PDB entry 3J9T | electron microscopy, 6.90 A resolution (low resolution: residue-level contacts below are approximate; hydrogen-bond / salt-bridge calls are withheld) | chains M and Q of the 28 polymer chains in the assembly

# Chain M
Molecule: V-type proton ATPase subunit D
From: Saccharomyces cerevisiae
Reference sequence: P32610 (VATD_YEAST); numbering as in UniProt (aligned over 1-256)
Amino-acid sequence (256 residues; numbered 1 to 256; the number before each row is that of its first residue):
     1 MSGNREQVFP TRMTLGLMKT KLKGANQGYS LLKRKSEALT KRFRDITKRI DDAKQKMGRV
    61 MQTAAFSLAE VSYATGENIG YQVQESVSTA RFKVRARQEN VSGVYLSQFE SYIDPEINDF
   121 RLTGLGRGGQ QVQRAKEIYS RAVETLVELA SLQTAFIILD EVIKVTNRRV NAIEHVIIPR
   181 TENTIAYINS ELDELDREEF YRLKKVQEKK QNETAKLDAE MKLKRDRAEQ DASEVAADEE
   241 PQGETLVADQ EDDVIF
Disordered / not traced: 1-7, 218-256

# Chain Q
Molecule: V-type proton ATPase subunit d
From: Saccharomyces cerevisiae
Reference sequence: P32366 (VA0D_YEAST); numbering as in UniProt (aligned over 1-345)
Amino-acid sequence (345 residues; numbered 1 to 345; the number before each row is that of its first residue):
     1 MEGVYFNIDN GFIEGVVRGY RNGLLSNNQY INLTQCDTLE DLKLQLSSTD YGNFLSSVSS
    61 ESLTTSLIQE YASSKLYHEF NYIRDQSSGS TRKFMDYITY GYMIDNVALM ITGTIHDRDK
   121 GEILQRCHPL GWFDTLPTLS VATDLESLYE TVLVDTPLAP YFKNCFDTAE ELDDMNIEII
   181 RNKLYKAYLE DFYNFVTEEI PEPAKECMQT LLGFEADRRS INIALNSLQS SDIDPDLKSD
   241 LLPNIGKLYP LATFHLAQAQ DFEGVRAALA NVYEYRGFLE TGNLEDHFYQ LEMELCRDAF
   301 TQQFAISTVW AWMKSKEQEV RNITWIAECI AQNQRERINN YISVY
Curated features (UniProtKB/Swiss-Prot):
  - modified residue: Met1 (N-acetylmethionine)

# How chain M and chain Q interact
Pairs across the interface - 66 pairs, chain M then chain Q:
  Thr63(M) - Gln334(Q)
  Thr63(M) - Arg337(Q)
  Phe66(M) - Gln334(Q)
  Phe66(M) - Arg337(Q)
  Ser67(M) - Arg337(Q)
  Glu70(M) - Trp325(Q)
  Glu70(M) - Glu328(Q)
  Glu70(M) - Cys329(Q)
  Glu70(M) - Arg337(Q)
  Val71(M) - Trp325(Q)
  Ser72(M) - Leu124(Q)
  Tyr73(M) - Thr65(Q)
  Tyr73(M) - Gln69(Q)
  Tyr73(M) - Gln125(Q)
  Ala74(M) - Arg321(Q)
  Thr75(M) - Arg126(Q)
  Gly76(M) - Asn106(Q)
  Gly76(M) - Leu124(Q)
  Gly76(M) - Gln125(Q)
  Glu77(M) - Asn106(Q)
  Glu77(M) - Leu109(Q)
  Glu77(M) - Arg118(Q)
  Glu77(M) - Ile123(Q)
  Glu77(M) - Leu124(Q)
  Asn78(M) - Leu124(Q)
  Tyr81(M) - Arg118(Q)
  Tyr81(M) - Asp119(Q)
  Gln82(M) - Arg118(Q)
  Gln82(M) - Ile177(Q)
  Glu85(M) - His116(Q)
  Asp119(M) - Gln229(Q)
  Asp119(M) - Ser230(Q)
  Arg121(M) - Asn176(Q)
  Arg121(M) - Glu178(Q)
  Arg121(M) - Ser231(Q)
  Arg121(M) - Lys238(Q)
  Thr123(M) - Glu178(Q)
  Thr123(M) - Asn226(Q)
  Gly124(M) - Glu178(Q)
  Gly124(M) - Asn182(Q)
  Gly124(M) - Asn226(Q)
  Leu125(M) - Ile177(Q)
  Leu125(M) - Tyr185(Q)
  Gly126(M) - Asn222(Q)
  Gly126(M) - Ile223(Q)
  Gly126(M) - Asn226(Q)
  Arg127(M) - Tyr102(Q)
  Arg127(M) - Arg126(Q)
  Arg127(M) - Tyr185(Q)
  Arg127(M) - Arg218(Q)
  Arg127(M) - Arg219(Q)
  Gly129(M) - Asn226(Q)
  Gln130(M) - Asn222(Q)
  Gln130(M) - Leu225(Q)
  Gln130(M) - Asn226(Q)
  Gln130(M) - Thr281(Q)
  Gln130(M) - Glu285(Q)
  Gln131(M) - Glu285(Q)
  Gln131(M) - Tyr289(Q)
  Gln133(M) - Leu225(Q)
  Gln133(M) - Asn226(Q)
  Arg134(M) - Glu280(Q)
  Arg134(M) - Thr281(Q)
  Arg134(M) - Gly282(Q)
  Arg134(M) - Glu285(Q)
  Glu137(M) - Thr281(Q)
Other interface residues (no listed pair), chain Q (45 interface residues in all): Arg181, Leu228, Asp232, Ile233, Phe288, Glu317, Thr324

# Overview
Chain M and chain Q form an interface of 28 and 45 residues respectively.
Here chain M is V-type proton ATPase subunit D and chain Q is V-type proton ATPase subunit d, both from
Saccharomyces cerevisiae. Entry 3J9T (Yeast V-ATPase state 1) was determined by electron microscopy (same
publication as 3J9U and 3J9V).
